Entry 7NGF (electron microscopy, 5.60 A resolution (low resolution: residue-level contacts below are approximate; hydrogen-bond / salt-bridge calls are withheld)); this record covers chains A and C of the 7 polymer chains in the assembly.

== Chain A (and C) ==
Molecule: Lon protease homolog, mitochondrial
Organism: Homo sapiens
Notes: EC 3.4.21.53; chain C of this document is another copy of the same molecule, construct and numbering; everything in this record applies to it too
UniProt: P36776 (LONM_HUMAN); residue numbers follow UniProt; this construct covers 123-948
Amino-acid sequence (826 residues; numbered 123 to 948; the number before each row is that of its first residue):
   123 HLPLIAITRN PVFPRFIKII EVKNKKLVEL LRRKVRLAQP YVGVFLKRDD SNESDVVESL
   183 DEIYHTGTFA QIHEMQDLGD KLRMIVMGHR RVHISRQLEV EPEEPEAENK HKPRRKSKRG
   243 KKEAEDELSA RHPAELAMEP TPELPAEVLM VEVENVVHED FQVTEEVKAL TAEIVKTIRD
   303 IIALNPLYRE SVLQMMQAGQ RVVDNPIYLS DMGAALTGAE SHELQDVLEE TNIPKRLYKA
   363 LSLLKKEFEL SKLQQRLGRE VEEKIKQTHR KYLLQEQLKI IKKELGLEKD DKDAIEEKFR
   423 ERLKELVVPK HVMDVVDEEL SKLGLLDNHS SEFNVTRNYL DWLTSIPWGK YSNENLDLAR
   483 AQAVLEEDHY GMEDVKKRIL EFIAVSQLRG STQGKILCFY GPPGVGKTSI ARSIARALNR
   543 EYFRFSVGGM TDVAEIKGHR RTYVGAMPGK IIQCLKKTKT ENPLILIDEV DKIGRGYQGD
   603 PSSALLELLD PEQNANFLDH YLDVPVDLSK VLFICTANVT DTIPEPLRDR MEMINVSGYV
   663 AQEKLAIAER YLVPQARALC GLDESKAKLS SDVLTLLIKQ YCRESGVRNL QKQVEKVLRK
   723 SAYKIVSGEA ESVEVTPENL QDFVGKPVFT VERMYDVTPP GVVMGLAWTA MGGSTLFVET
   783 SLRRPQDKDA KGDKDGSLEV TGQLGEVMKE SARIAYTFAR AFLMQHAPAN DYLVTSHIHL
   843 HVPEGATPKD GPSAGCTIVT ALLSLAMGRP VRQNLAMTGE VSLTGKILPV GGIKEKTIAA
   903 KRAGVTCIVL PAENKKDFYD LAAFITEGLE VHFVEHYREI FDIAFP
Not modelled in the structure: 222-271
UniProt features mapped onto this chain:
  - active site: Ser855, Lys898
  - binding site (ATP): Gly523 to Thr530
  - natural variant: Glu476 (E476A: In CODASS), Ser631 (S631Y: In CODASS), Ala670 (A670V: In CODASS), Arg672 (R672C: In CODASS), Pro676 (P676S: In CODASS), Arg679 (R679H: In CODASS), Arg721 (R721G: In CODASS), Ala724 (A724V: In CODASS), Pro749 (P749S: In CODASS), Gly767 (G767E: In CODASS), Ile927 (deletion: In CODASS)
  - mutagenesis: Lys529 (K529R: Abolishes ATPase activity, and presumably ATP-driven protein unfolding, but does not block access to the proteolytic active site or prevent a substrate from binding to it), Trp770 (W770A: Has low basal, but normal stimulated ATPase activity, and retains peptidase activity; W770P: Has normal basal, but low stimulated ATPase activity, and abolishes peptidase activity), Ser855 (S855A: Lacks both ATPase and protease activity, but retains DNA binding activity), Thr880 (T880V: Enhances the basal, but not the stimulated ATPase activity), Gly893 (G893A: Has low basal, but normal stimulated ATPase activity, and retains peptidase activity; G893P: Has normal basal, but low stimulated ATPase activity, and abolishes peptidase activity), Gly894 (G894A/S: Enhances the basal, but not the stimulated ATPase activity, and retains peptidase activity; G894P: Enhances the basal, but not the stimulated ATPase activity, and abolishes peptidase activity)
Metal / ion sites: Mg2+: Thr530 (together with ATP)
Residues lining bound ligands: ATP (adenosine-5'-triphosphate): Asp490, His491, Tyr492, Met494, Pro524, Pro525, Gly526, Val527, Gly528, Lys529, Thr530, Ser531, Tyr661, Ile669, Tyr673, Arg710
Reported in the primary citation:
  - mutagenesis - K529R, E591Q, T803V, E812A, S855A: abolished catalytic activity (proteolytic activity)
  - mutagenesis - S855A: unchanged catalytic activity (ATPase activity)
  - catalytic residues: Thr803, His841, His843, Ser855
  - catalytic residues: Glu801, Arg815, Lys898 (proposed by the authors, not directly observed)
  - mutagenesis - T803V: decreased catalytic activity on ATPase
  - mutagenesis - H841F, H843F: abolished catalytic activity on proteolytically
  - mutagenesis - E801A: decreased catalytic activity (protease activity)
  - mutagenesis - E801A, E812A: decreased catalytic activity (ATPase activity)
  - mutagenesis - K529R, E591Q: abolished catalytic activity on ATPase

== Chain A / chain C interface ==
Residue-residue contacts (9):
  Leu379(A) - Ile403(C)
  Gly380(A) - Gln399(C)
  Val383(A) - Glu398(C)
  Val383(A) - Gln399(C)
  Val383(A) - Ile402(C)
  Lys386(A) - Ile402(C)
  Lys386(A) - Glu406(C)
  Ile387(A) - Leu395(C)
  Ile387(A) - Glu398(C)
Interface residues without a listed pair, chain A (6 interface residues in all): Glu384

== Overview ==
The chain A/chain C interface involves 6 residues from each chain. Bound to chain A: ATP. From the paper:
catalytic residues Thr803(A), His841(A) and His843(A) among others; K529R, E591Q and T803V of chain A, among
others, abolish catalytic activity (proteolytic activity); 8 substitutions were tested in all.
Both chains are Lon protease homolog, mitochondrial (Homo sapiens). Entry 7NGF (P2c-state of wild type human
mitochondrial LONP1 protease with bound endogenous substrate protein and in presence ...) was determined by
electron microscopy (same publication as 7NFY, 7NG4, 7NG5 and 7NGC).
